1WT0 - chain A; structure by X-ray diffraction, 1.80 A resolution.

# Chain A
Protein: Histo-blood group ABO system transferase
From: Homo sapiens
Notes: EC 2.4.1.40
UniProtKB: P16442 (BGAT_HUMAN); residues 64-354 here = UniProt positions 64-354
Amino-acid sequence (292 residues; each row starts with the number of its first residue):
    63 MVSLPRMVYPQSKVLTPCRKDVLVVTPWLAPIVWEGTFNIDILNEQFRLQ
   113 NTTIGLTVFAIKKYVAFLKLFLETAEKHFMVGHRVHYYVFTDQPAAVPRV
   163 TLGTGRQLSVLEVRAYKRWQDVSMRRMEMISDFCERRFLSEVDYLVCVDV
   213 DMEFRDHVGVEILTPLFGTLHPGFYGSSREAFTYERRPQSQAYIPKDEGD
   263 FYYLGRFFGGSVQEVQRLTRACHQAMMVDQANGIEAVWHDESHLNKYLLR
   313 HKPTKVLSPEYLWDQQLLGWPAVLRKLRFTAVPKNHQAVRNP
Unresolved in the structure: 176-195, 346-354
Construct notes: initiating methionine (63); engineered mutation Ser-74 (Pro in P16442), Arg-268 (Gly in P16442)
Metal / ion sites: Hg2+ site 1: Thr-119, Cys-209; Hg2+ site 2: Cys-284, Met-288, Asp-302; Hg2+ site 3 near Cys-284 (its only coordinating residue here); Hg2+ site 4 near His-305 (its only coordinating residue here)

# Summary
Thr-119 and Cys-209 form the Hg2+ site 1. The Hg2+ site 2 is built by Cys-284, Met-288 and Asp-302.
Chain A is Histo-blood group ABO system transferase (Homo sapiens); the structure, Mutant human ABO(H) blood
group glycosyltransferase A, was determined by X-ray diffraction, deposited together with 1WSZ, 1WT1, 1WT2,
1XZ6 and 1WT3.
